Entry 3GLH (X-ray diffraction, 3.89 A resolution); this record covers chains C and D of the 5 polymer chains in the assembly.

[Chain C (and D)]
Protein: DNA polymerase III subunit tau
Organism: Escherichia coli
Notes: EC 2.7.7.7; chain D of this document is another copy of the same molecule, construct and numbering; everything in this record applies to it too
UniProt: P06710 (DPO3X_ECOLI); numbering as in UniProt (aligned over 1-373)
Sequence (376 residues; row label = number of the first residue in the row; numbers below 1 keep their minus sign (Gly-2 is residue -2)):
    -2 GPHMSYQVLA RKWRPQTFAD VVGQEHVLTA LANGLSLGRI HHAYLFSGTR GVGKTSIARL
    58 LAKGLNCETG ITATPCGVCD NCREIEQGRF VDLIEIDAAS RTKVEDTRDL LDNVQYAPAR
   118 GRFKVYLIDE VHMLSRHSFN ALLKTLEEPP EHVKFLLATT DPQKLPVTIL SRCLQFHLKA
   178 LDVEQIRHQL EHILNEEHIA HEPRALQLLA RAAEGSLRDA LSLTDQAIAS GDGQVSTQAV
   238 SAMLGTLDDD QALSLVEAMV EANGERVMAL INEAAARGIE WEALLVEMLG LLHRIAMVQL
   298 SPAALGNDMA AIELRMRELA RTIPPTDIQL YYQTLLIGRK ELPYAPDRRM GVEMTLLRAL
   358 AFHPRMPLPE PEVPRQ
Unresolved in the structure: -2 to 2, 177, 242, 369-373 (chain D: -2 to 3, 177, 242, 369-373)
Sequence notes: expression tag (-2 to 0)
Swiss-Prot annotation at these positions:
  - binding site (ATP): Gly45 to Thr52
  - binding site (Zn(2+)): Cys64, Cys73, Cys76, Cys79
  - mutagenesis: Gly118 (G118D: In dnaX2016(Ts); present in both isoforms, unable to grow at 42 degrees Celsius)
From the paper describing this entry:
  - mutagenesis - T157A: abolished catalytic activity on ATP (citing earlier work)

[How chain C and chain D interact]
Pairs across the interface (84; chain C residue first):
  Tyr3(C) with His39(D)
  Gln4(C) with His38(D)
  Val5(C) with His38(D); Ser168(D); Cys170(D); Leu171(D), hydrophobic
  Ala7(C) with Ser168(D)
  Arg8(C) with His39(D), hydrogen bond; Leu143(D); Glu144(D), hydrogen bond (side chain-backbone); Ser168(D), hydrogen bond (backbone-backbone)
  Arg11(C) with Glu144(D), salt bridge; Thr165(D); Arg169(D)
  Arg47(C) with Gln160(D)
  Thr52(C) with Val164(D)
  Arg56(C) with Thr165(D)
  Glu83(C) with Glu144(D)
  Gln84(C) with Leu140(D); Glu144(D); Arg169(D), hydrogen bond (backbone-side chain)
  Arg86(C) with Asn137(D), hydrogen bond (side chain-backbone); Ala138(D); Lys141(D)
  Ile93(C) with Arg133(D)
  Asp94(C) with Arg133(D), hydrogen bond (backbone-side chain)
  Ser97(C) with Arg133(D)
  Thr99(C) with Ser132(D)
  Lys100(C) with Arg133(D)
  Val101(C) with His134(D)
  Leu107(C) with Arg133(D)
  Arg215(C) with Val164(D)
  Ser219(C) with Leu167(D)
  Asp222(C) with Leu171(D)
  Gln223(C) with Leu171(D); Gln172(D), hydrogen bond (side chain-backbone); Phe173(D)
  Ala226(C) with Ala27(D); Leu171(D), hydrophobic
  Ser227(C) with Ala27(D)
  Asp229(C) with Leu34(D); Arg36(D), salt bridge
  Gly230(C) with Arg36(D)
  Ala239(C) with His23(D)
  Met240(C) with Lys176(D), hydrogen bond (backbone-side chain)
  Gly261(C) with Leu297(D)
  Ala273(C) with Glu22(D)
  Arg274(C) with Glu22(D)
  Glu277(C) with Lys176(D), salt bridge
  Glu338(C) with Gln330(D)
  Tyr341(C) with Leu333(D), hydrophobic; Arg336(D), hydrogen bond (backbone-side chain); Lys337(D)
  Ala342(C) with Tyr329(D); Leu333(D), hydrophobic; Arg336(D)
  Pro343(C) with Tyr329(D); Arg336(D)
  Asp344(C) with Asp179(D); Val180(D)
  Arg346(C) with Asp179(D)
  Met347(C) with His290(D)
  Glu350(C) with His290(D); Met294(D)
  Met351(C) with Ala293(D), hydrophobic; Gln326(D); Tyr329(D), hydrophobic
  Leu354(C) with Ala293(D); Met294(D), hydrophobic; Leu297(D), hydrophobic
  Arg355(C) with Gln326(D); Gln330(D), hydrogen bond
  Phe359(C) with Thr323(D); Gln326(D)
  Leu365(C) with Leu297(D), hydrophobic; Pro322(D)
  Glu367(C) with Gln296(D); Ala317(D); Arg318(D); Thr319(D); Ile320(D); Pro321(D); Pro322(D)
  Pro368(C) with Arg318(D)
Other interface residues (no listed pair), chain C (56 interface residues in all): Gly85, Glu92, Glu102, Thr104, Leu241, Met265, Leu357, Ala358
Other interface residues (no listed pair), chain D (56 interface residues in all): Thr26, Asn30, Met130, Glu145, Lys161, His174, Arg208, Val283, Leu286

[Overview]
The chain C/chain D interface involves 56 residues from each chain; the contacts include 10 hydrogen bonds and
3 salt bridges. Polar pairs include Arg11(C)-Glu144(D), Asp229(C)-Arg36(D) and Glu277(C)-Lys176(D). UniProt
lists 8 ATP-binding residues, 4 Zn2+-binding residues and one mutagenesis site on chain C. From the paper:
T157A of chain C abolishes catalytic activity on ATP.
Chain C and chain D are both DNA polymerase III subunit tau (Escherichia coli); the structure, Crystal
Structure of the E. coli clamp loader bound to Psi Peptide, was determined by X-ray diffraction, deposited
together with 3GLF, 3GLG and 3GLI.
